7KTQ - chains E and J of the 10 polymer chains in the assembly; structure by electron microscopy, 3.30 A resolution.

== Chain E ==
Molecule: Histone H3
Organism: Xenopus laevis
Reference sequence: A0A310TTQ1 (A0A310TTQ1_XENLA); residues 37-135 here correspond to UniProt positions 38-136 (UniProt number = residue number + 1)
Chain sequence (99 residues; row label = number of the first residue in the row):
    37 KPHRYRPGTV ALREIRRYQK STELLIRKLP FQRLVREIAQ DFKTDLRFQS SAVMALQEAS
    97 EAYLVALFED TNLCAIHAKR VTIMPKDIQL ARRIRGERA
Unresolved in the structure: 37, 134-135

== Chain J ==
Molecule: 601 DNA
Organism: Homo sapiens
Sequence (167 nucleotides; numbered 1 to 167; the number before each row is that of its first residue):
     1 TACCCGGGAT ATCGGATGTA TATATCTGAC ACGTGCCTGG AGACTAGGGA GTAATCCCCT
    61 TGGCGGTTAA AACGCGGGGG ACAGCGCGTA CGTGCGTTTA AGCGGTGCTA GAGCTGTCTA
   121 CGACCAATTG AGCGGCCTCG GCACCGGGAT TCTCGATATC CCGGGTA

== Interface between chain E and chain J ==
Contacting residue pairs - 22 pairs, chain E then chain J:
  Arg-40(E) with DG76(J), base contact; DG155(J), phosphate contact
  Tyr-41(E) with DT153(J), phosphate contact; DC154(J), phosphate contact
  Arg-42(E) with DC154(J), hydrogen bond to the phosphate; DG155(J), salt bridge to the phosphate
  Thr-45(E) with DT153(J), phosphate contact; DC154(J), hydrogen bond to the phosphate
  Arg-72(E) with DT61(J), salt bridge to the phosphate
  Arg-83(E) with DT60(J), hydrogen bond to the base; DT61(J), phosphate contact
  Phe-84(E) with DT60(J), phosphate contact; DT61(J), hydrogen bond to the phosphate
  Gln-85(E) with DT60(J), phosphate contact
  Ser-86(E) with DT60(J), phosphate contact
  Arg-116(E) with DA81(J), phosphate contact; DC82(J), phosphate contact
  Val-117(E) with DG80(J), sugar contact; DA81(J), hydrogen bond to the phosphate
  Thr-118(E) with DG80(J), phosphate contact; DA81(J), hydrogen bond to the phosphate
  Met-120(E) with DC82(J), phosphate contact
Other interface residues (no listed pair), chain E (18 interface residues in all): His-39, Pro-43, Arg-63, Lys-115, Lys-122
Other interface residues (no listed pair), chain J (11 interface residues in all): DA71, DG79

== Overview ==
18 residues of chain E and 11 residues of chain J are in contact, with 6 hydrogen bonds and 2 salt bridges.
Polar pairs include Arg-83(E)/DT60(J), Arg-42(E)/DC154(J) and Thr-45(E)/DC154(J).
Here chain E is Histone H3 (Xenopus laevis) and chain J is 601 DNA (Homo sapiens). Entry 7KTQ (Nucleosome from
a dimeric PRC2 bound to a nucleosome) was determined by electron microscopy together with 7KSO, 7KSR and 7KTP
from the same study.
